3V5Z - chain A; structure by X-ray diffraction, 2.18 A resolution.

Chain A:
Name: F-box/LRR-repeat protein 5
From: Homo sapiens
Notes: fragment: Hemerythrin domain
UniProt: Q9UKA1 (FBXL5_HUMAN); residues 1-161 here = UniProt positions 1-161
Sequence (161 residues; numbered 1 to 161; the number before each row is that of its first residue):
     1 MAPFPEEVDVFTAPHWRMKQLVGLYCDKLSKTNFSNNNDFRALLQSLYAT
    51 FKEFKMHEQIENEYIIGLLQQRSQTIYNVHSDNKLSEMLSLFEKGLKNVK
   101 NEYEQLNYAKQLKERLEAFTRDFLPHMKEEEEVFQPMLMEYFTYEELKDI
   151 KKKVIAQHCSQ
Unresolved in the structure: 1-3, 81-82, 160-161
Ion coordination: mu-oxo-diiron Fe: His15, His57, Glu58, Glu61, His80, His126, Glu130
Residues lining bound ligands: mu-oxo-diiron (FEO): Phe11, His15, His57, Glu58, Glu61, His80, His126, Met127, Glu130
From the paper describing this entry:
  - mutagenesis - E58A, E58D, E58H, E58Q, N62A, E131A, H158A: decreased stability
  - mutagenesis - Y77DEL/N78DEL/V79DEL/H80DEL/S81DEL: increased stability

In short:
Ligands of chain A: mu-oxo-diiron. His15, His57, Glu58, Glu61, His80 and His126 coordinate a mu-oxo-diiron Fe
ion. From the paper: E58A, E58D and E58H, among others, reduce stability; Y77DEL/N78DEL/V79DEL/H80DEL/S81DEL
increase stability; 8 substitutions were tested in all.
Chain A is F-box/LRR-repeat protein 5 (Homo sapiens); the structure, Structure of FBXL5 hemerythrin domain, C2
cell, grown anaerobically, was determined by X-ray diffraction, deposited together with 3V5X and 3V5Y.
